6UE9 - chains C and F of the 10 polymer chains in the assembly; structure by electron microscopy, 2.90 A resolution.

== Chain C ==
Name: Polymeric immunoglobulin receptor
Organism: Homo sapiens
UniProtKB: P01833 (PIGR_HUMAN); residues 1-585 here correspond to UniProt positions 19-603 (UniProt number = residue number + 18)
Chain sequence (591 residues; each row starts with the number of its first residue):
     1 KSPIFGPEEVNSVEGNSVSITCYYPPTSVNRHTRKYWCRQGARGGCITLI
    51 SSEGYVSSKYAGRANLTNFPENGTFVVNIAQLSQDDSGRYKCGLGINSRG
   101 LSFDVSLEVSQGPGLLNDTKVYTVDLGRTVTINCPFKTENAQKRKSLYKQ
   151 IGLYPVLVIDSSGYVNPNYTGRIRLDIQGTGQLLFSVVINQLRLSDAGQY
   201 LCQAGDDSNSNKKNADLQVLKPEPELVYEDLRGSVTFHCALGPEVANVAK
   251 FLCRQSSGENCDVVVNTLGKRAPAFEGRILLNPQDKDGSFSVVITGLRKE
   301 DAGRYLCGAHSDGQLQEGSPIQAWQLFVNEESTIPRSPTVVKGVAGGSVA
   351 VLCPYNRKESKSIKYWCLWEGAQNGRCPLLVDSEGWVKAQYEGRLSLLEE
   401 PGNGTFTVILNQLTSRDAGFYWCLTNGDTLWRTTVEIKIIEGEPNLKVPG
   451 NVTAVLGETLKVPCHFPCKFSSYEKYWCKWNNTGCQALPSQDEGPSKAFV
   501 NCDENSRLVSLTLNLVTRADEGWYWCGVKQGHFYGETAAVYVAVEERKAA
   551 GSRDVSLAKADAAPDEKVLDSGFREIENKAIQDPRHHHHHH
Not modelled in the structure: 1, 490-498, 548-591
Sequence notes: expression tag (586-591)
Cystine bridges: Cys-22/Cys-92, Cys-134/Cys-202, Cys-239/Cys-307, Cys-253/Cys-261, Cys-367/Cys-377, Cys-464/Cys-526, Cys-478/Cys-485
Covalent attachments: N-acetylglucosamine (NAG) linked to Asn-65, Asn-72, Asn-403, Asn-451
Swiss-Prot annotation at these positions:
  - glycosylation (N-linked (GlcNAc...) asparagine): Asn-65, Asn-72, Asn-117, Asn-168, Asn-403, Asn-451 (complex), Asn-481

== Chain F ==
Name: Immunoglobulin heavy constant alpha 2
Organism: Homo sapiens
UniProtKB: P01877 (IGHA2_HUMAN); residues 242-472 here correspond to UniProt positions 110-340 (UniProt number = residue number - 132)
Chain sequence (245 residues; each row starts with the number of its first residue):
   228 DYKDDDDKLVPRGSCHPRLSLHRPALEDLLLGSEANLTCTLTGLRDASGA
   278 TFTWTPSSGKSAVQGPPERDLCGCYSVSSVLPGCAQPWNHGETFTCTAAH
   328 PELKTPLTANITKSGNTFRPEVHLLPPPSEELALNELVTLTCLARGFSPK
   378 DVLVRWLQGSQELPREKYLTWASRQEPSQGTTTYAVTSILRVAAEDWKKG
   428 ETFSCMVGHEALPLAFTQKTIDRLAGKPTHINVSVVMAEADGTCY
Not modelled in the structure: 228-241
Sequence notes: expression tag (228-241); conflict Leu-451 (Met319 in P01877)
Cystine bridges: Cys-266/Cys-323, Cys-369/Cys-432
Covalent attachments: N-acetylglucosamine (NAG) linked to Asn-337
Swiss-Prot annotation at these positions:
  - glycosylation (N-linked (GlcNAc...) asparagine): Asn-263, Asn-337 (complex)

== How chain C and chain F interact ==
Inter-chain disulfides: Cys-468(C)/Cys-311(F)
Contacting residue pairs (5; chain C residue first):
  Gly-95(C) / Tyr-472(F)
  Ile-96(C) / Asp-468(F)
  Ile-96(C) / Tyr-472(F)  hydrogen bond (backbone-side chain)
  Arg-99(C) / Tyr-472(F)
  Cys-468(C) / Cys-311(F)  disulfide
Also at the interface, not in a pair above, chain C (8 interface residues in all): Leu-94, Leu-101, Lys-469, Ser-506
Also at the interface, not in a pair above, chain F (6 interface residues in all): Leu-258, Ser-260, Ala-465

== Overview ==
8 residues of chain C and 6 residues of chain F are in contact; the contacts include 1 disulfide bond and 1
hydrogen bond. The hydrogen-bonded pair is Ile-96(C)/Tyr-472(F). Covalently linked N-acetylglucosamine: at
Asn-65(C), Asn-72(C), Asn-403(C) and Asn-451(C). Covalently linked N-acetylglucosamine: at Asn-337(F).
Here chain C is Polymeric immunoglobulin receptor and chain F is Immunoglobulin heavy constant alpha 2, both
from Homo sapiens. Entry 6UE9 (Structure of tetrameric sIgA complex (Class 2)) was determined by electron
microscopy together with 6UE7, 6UE8 and 6UEA from the same study.
